PDB entry 3CFN | X-ray diffraction, 1.87 A resolution | chains A and B

[Chain A (and B)]
Protein: Transthyretin
Source organism: Homo sapiens
Notes: chain B of this document is another copy of the same molecule, construct and numbering; everything in this record applies to it too
UniProt: P02766 (TTHY_HUMAN); residues 10-127 here correspond to UniProt positions 30-147 (UniProt number = residue number + 20)
Sequence (118 residues; numbered 10 to 127; the number before each row is that of its first residue):
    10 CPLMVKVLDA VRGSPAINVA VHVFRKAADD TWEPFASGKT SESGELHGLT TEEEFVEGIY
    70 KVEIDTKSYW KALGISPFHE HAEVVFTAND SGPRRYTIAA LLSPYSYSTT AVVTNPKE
Disordered / not traced: 125-127
Small-molecule neighbours: 8-anilino-1-naphthalene sulfonate (2AN): K15, V16, L17, P24, S52, T106, A108, A109, L110, T119, V121
Swiss-Prot annotation at these positions:
  - binding site (L-thyroxine): K15, E54, S117
  - modified residue: C10 (Sulfocysteine), E42 (4-carboxyglutamate), S52 (Phosphoserine)
  - glycosylation: N98 (N-linked (GlcNAc...) asparagine)

[How chain A and chain B interact]
Residue-residue contacts (44; chain A residue first):
  K70(A) - E92(B)
  K76(A) - T96(B)
  F87(A) - F95(B)  hydrophobic
  F87(A) - Y105(B)  hydrophobic
  F87(A) - I107(B)  hydrophobic
  F87(A) - A120(B)  hydrophobic
  F87(A) - V122(B)  hydrophobic
  H88(A) - V93(B)
  H88(A) - V94(B)
  H88(A) - T118(B)
  E89(A) - I68(B)
  E89(A) - V94(B)  hydrogen bond (backbone-backbone)
  E89(A) - F95(B)
  E89(A) - T96(B)  hydrogen bond
  H90(A) - V94(B)
  E92(A) - E92(B)
  E92(A) - Y116(B)  hydrogen bond (backbone-side chain)
  V93(A) - H88(B)
  V94(A) - H88(B)
  V94(A) - E89(B)  hydrogen bond (backbone-backbone)
  V94(A) - H90(B)
  V94(A) - E92(B)
  F95(A) - F87(B)  hydrophobic
  T96(A) - E89(B)  hydrogen bond
  Y105(A) - F87(B)  hydrophobic
  I107(A) - F87(B)  hydrophobic
  Y114(A) - T119(B)
  Y114(A) - A120(B)  hydrogen bond (backbone-backbone)
  Y114(A) - V122(B)  hydrophobic
  S115(A) - T118(B)  hydrogen bond (side chain-backbone)
  S115(A) - T119(B)
  Y116(A) - E92(B)  hydrogen bond (side chain-backbone)
  Y116(A) - S117(B)
  Y116(A) - T118(B)  hydrogen bond (backbone-backbone)
  S117(A) - Y116(B)
  S117(A) - S117(B)  hydrogen bond
  T118(A) - H88(B)
  T118(A) - S115(B)  hydrogen bond (backbone-side chain)
  T118(A) - Y116(B)  hydrogen bond (backbone-backbone)
  T119(A) - Y114(B)
  T119(A) - S115(B)
  A120(A) - F87(B)  hydrophobic
  A120(A) - Y114(B)  hydrogen bond (backbone-backbone)
  V122(A) - Y114(B)  hydrophobic
Interface residues without a listed pair, chain A (22 interface residues in all): I68
Interface residues without a listed pair, chain B (22 interface residues in all): K70, K76

[In short]
Chain A and chain B each contribute 22 residues to their interface; the contacts include 13 hydrogen bonds.
Polar contacts include E89(A)-T96(B), E92(A)-Y116(B) and S115(A)-T118(B). Bound to chain A:
8-anilino-1-naphthalene sulfonate. Curated annotation (UniProt) lists 3 L-thyroxine-binding residues on chain
A.
Both chains are Transthyretin (Homo sapiens). Entry 3CFN (Crystal structure of human transthyretin in complex
with 1-anilino-8-naphthalene sulfonate) was determined by X-ray diffraction together with 3CFM, 3CFQ and 3CFT
from the same study.
